5K4H - chains A and D of the 4 polymer chains in the assembly; structure by X-ray diffraction, 2.00 A resolution.

# Chain A (and D)
Name: L-asparaginase
Organism: Wolinella succinogenes (strain ATCC 29543 / DSM 1740 / LMG 7466 / NCTC 11488 / FDC 602W)
Notes: EC 3.5.1.1; chain D of this document is another copy of the same molecule, construct and numbering; everything in this record applies to it too
UniProt: P50286 (ASPG_WOLSU); residue numbers follow UniProt; this construct covers 1-330
Sequence (330 residues; numbered 1 to 330; the number before each row is that of its first residue):
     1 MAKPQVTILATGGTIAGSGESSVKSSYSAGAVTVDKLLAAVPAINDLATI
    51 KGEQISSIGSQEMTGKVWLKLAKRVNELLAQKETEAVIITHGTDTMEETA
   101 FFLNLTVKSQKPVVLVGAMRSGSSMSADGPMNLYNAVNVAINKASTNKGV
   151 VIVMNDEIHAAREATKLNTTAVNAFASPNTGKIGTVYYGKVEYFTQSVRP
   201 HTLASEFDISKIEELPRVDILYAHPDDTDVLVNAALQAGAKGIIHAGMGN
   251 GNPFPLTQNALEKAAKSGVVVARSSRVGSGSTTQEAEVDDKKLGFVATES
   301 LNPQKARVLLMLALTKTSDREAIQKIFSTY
Disordered / not traced: 1-2 (chain D: 1-2, 19-27)
Residues lining bound ligands: glutamic acid (GLU): G59, S60, Q61, G92, T93, D94, A118, K166
From the paper describing this entry:
  - conformationally variable residues (loop rearrangement): G12 to A39
  - specificity-determining residues: T14, Y27 (proposed by the authors, not directly observed)
  - specificity-determining residues: S121

# Interface between chain A and chain D
Pairs across the interface (31):
  V41(A) with M125(D), hydrophobic
  R120(A) with D156(D), salt bridge; Y188(D)
  S124(A) with M131(D); Y188(D), hydrogen bond
  M125(A) with V41(D), hydrophobic; M131(D); Y134(D), hydrophobic
  S126(A) with A127(D), hydrogen bond (side chain-backbone); D128(D), hydrogen bond (side chain-backbone); P130(D); M131(D), hydrogen bond (side chain-backbone)
  A127(A) with S126(D), hydrogen bond (backbone-side chain)
  D128(A) with S126(D), hydrogen bond (backbone-side chain)
  P130(A) with S126(D)
  M131(A) with R120(D); S124(D); M125(D); S126(D), hydrogen bond (backbone-side chain)
  Y134(A) with M125(D), hydrophobic
  N155(A) with V172(D); N173(D), hydrogen bond
  D156(A) with R120(D), salt bridge
  T170(A) with Y187(D)
  V172(A) with N155(D); V172(D), hydrophobic
  N173(A) with N155(D), hydrogen bond; N173(D)
  Y187(A) with T170(D)
  Y188(A) with R120(D); S124(D), hydrogen bond
Interface residues without a listed pair, chain A (19 interface residues in all): S121, G129
Interface residues without a listed pair, chain D (19 interface residues in all): S121, G129

# Overview
The chain A/chain D interface involves 19 residues from each chain; the contacts include 10 hydrogen bonds and
2 salt bridges. Polar contacts include R120(A)-D156(D), S124(A)-Y188(D) and S126(A)-A127(D). Bound to chain A:
glutamic acid. From the paper: specificity determinants T14(A), Y27(A) and S121(A); conformational variability
at G12(A).
Chain A and chain D are both L-asparaginase (Wolinella succinogenes (strain ATCC 29543 / DSM 1740 / LMG 7466 /
NCTC 11488 / FDC 602W)); the structure, Wolinella succinogenes L-asparaginase S121 + L-Glutamic acid, was
determined by X-ray diffraction (same publication as 5K3O, 5K45 and 5K4G).
